Entry 5LMR (electron microscopy, 4.45 A resolution (low resolution: residue-level contacts below are approximate; hydrogen-bond / salt-bridge calls are withheld)); this record covers chains A and L of the 25 polymer chains in the assembly.

[Chain A]
Molecule: 16S rRNA
From: Thermus thermophilus HB8
Sequence (1522 nucleotides; numbered 0 to 1544 plus 21 insertion-coded residues; 44 numbers in that range are skipped by the numbering (no residue carries them; nothing is unmodelled there); the number before each row is that of its first residue; a row labelled like 189A-189L holds insertion residues (189A, then the next letters in order); numbering starts at 0):
     0 UUUGUUGGAGAGUUUGAUCCUGGCUCAGGGUGAACGCUGGCGGCGUGCCU
    50 AAGACAUGCAAGUCGUGCGGGCCG
    76 CGGGGUUUU
    88 ACUCCG
    96 UGGUCAGCGGCGGACGGGUGAGUAACGCGUGGGU
  129A G
   130 ACCUACCCGGAAGAGGGGGACAACCCGGGGAAACUCGGGCUAAUCCCCCA
   180 UGUGGACCCG
189A-189L CCCCUUGGGGUG
   190 UGUCCAAAGGGCUUU
   216 GCCCGCUUCCGGAUGGGCCCGCGUCCCAUCAGCUAGUUGGUGGGGUAAUG
   266 GCCCACCAAGGCGACGACGGGUAGCCGGUCUGAGAGGAUGGCCGGCCACA
   316 GGGGCACUGAGACACGGGCCCCACUCCUACGGGAGGCAGCAGUUAGGAAU
   366 CUUCCGCAAUGGGCGCAAGCCUGACGGAGCGACGCCGCUUGGAGGAAGAA
   416 GCCCUUCGGGGUGUAAACUCCUGA
   441 ACCCGGGACGAAACCCCC
   460 GA
   470 CGAGGGGA
   479 CUGACGGUACCGGGGUAA
   498 UAGCGCCGGCCAACUCCGUGCCAGCAGCCGCGGUAAUACGGAGGGCGCGA
   548 GCGUUACCCGGAUUCACUGGGCGUAAAGGGCGUGUAGGCGGCCUGGGGCG
   598 UCCCAUGUGAAAGACCACGGCUCAACCGUGGGGGAGCGUGGGAUACGCUC
   648 AGGCUAGACGGUGGGAGAGGGUGGUGGAAUUCCCGGAGUAGCGGUGAAAU
   698 GCGCAGAUACCGGGAGGAACGCCGAUGGCGAAGGCAGCCACCUGGUCCAC
   748 CCGUGACGCUGAGGCGCGAAAGCGUGGGGAGCAAACCGGAUUAGAUACCC
   798 GGGUAGUCCACGCCCUAAACGAUGCGCGCUAGGUCUCUGGGUCU
   848 CCUGGGGGCCGAAGCUAACGCGUUAAGCGCGCCGCCUGGGGAGUACGGCC
   898 GCAAGGCUGAAACUCAAAGGAAUUGACGGGGGCCCGCACAAGCGGUGGAG
   948 CAUGUGGUUUAAUUCGAAGCAACGCGAAGAACCUUACCAGGCCUUGACAU
   998 GCUA
 1001A G
  1002 GGAACCCGGGUGAAAGCCUGGGGUGCCCC
1030A-1030D GCGA
  1031 GGGGAGCCCUAGCACAGGUGCUGCAUGGCCGUCGUCAGCUCGUGCCGUGA
  1081 GGUGUUGGGUUAAGUCCCGCAACGAGCGCAACCCCCGCCGUUAGUUGCCA
  1131 GCGGUUCGGCCGGGCACUCUAACGGGACUGCCCGCG
  1168 AAAGCGGGAGGAAGGAGGGGACGACGUCUGGUCAGCAUGGCCCUUACGGC
  1218 CUGGGCGACACACGUGCUACAAUGCCCACUACAAAGCGAUGCCACCCGGC
  1268 AACGGGGAGCUAAUCGCAAAAAGGUGGGCCCAGUUCGGAUUGGGGUCUGC
  1318 AACCCGACCCCAUGAAGCCGGAAUCGCUAGUAAUCGCGGAUCAGCC
 1363A A
  1364 UGCCGCGGUGAAUACGUUCCCGGGCCUUGUACACACCGCCCGUCACGCCA
  1414 UGGGAGCGGGCUCUACCCGAAGUCGCCGG
1442A-1442B GA
  1443 GCCUA
  1452 C
  1456 GGGCAGGCGCCGAGGGUAGGGCCCGUGACUGGGGCGAAGUCGUAACAAGG
  1506 UAGCUGUACCGGAAGGUGCGGCUGGAUCACCUCCUUUCU
Not modelled in the structure: 0-4, 1543-1544

[Chain L]
Molecule: 30S ribosomal protein S12
From: Thermus thermophilus HB8
Reference sequence: Q5SHN3 (RS12_THET8); residues 4-135 here correspond to UniProt positions 1-132 (UniProt number = residue number - 3)
Amino-acid sequence (132 residues; numbered 4 to 135; the number before each row is that of its first residue):
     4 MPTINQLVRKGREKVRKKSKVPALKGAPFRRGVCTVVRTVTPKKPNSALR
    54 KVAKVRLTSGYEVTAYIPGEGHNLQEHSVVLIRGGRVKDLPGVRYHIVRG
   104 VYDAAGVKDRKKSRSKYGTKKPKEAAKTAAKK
Not modelled in the structure: 4, 129-135
Swiss-Prot annotation at these positions:
  - modified residue: Asp92 (3-methylthioaspartic acid)

[Chain A / chain L interface]
Contacting residue pairs (131):
  U24(A) - Lys23(L)
  A33(A) - Phe32(L)
  C34(A) - Phe32(L)
  C34(A) - Val101(L)
  C34(A) - Val104(L)
  G35(A) - Gly103(L)
  G35(A) - Val104(L)
  G35(A) - Ser118(L)
  G35(A) - Gly121(L)
  C36(A) - Arg117(L)
  C36(A) - Gly121(L)
  C36(A) - Thr122(L)
  C36(A) - Lys123(L)
  C36(A) - Lys124(L)
  U37(A) - Lys123(L)
  U37(A) - Lys124(L)
  C242(A) - Arg19(L)
  G302(A) - Lys17(L)
  G362(A) - Arg33(L)
  G362(A) - Arg34(L)
  G362(A) - Thr61(L)
  A363(A) - Gly29(L)
  A363(A) - Ala30(L)
  A363(A) - Pro31(L)
  A363(A) - Phe32(L)
  A363(A) - Arg33(L)
  A363(A) - Arg34(L)
  A363(A) - Thr61(L)
  A363(A) - Leu84(L)
  A364(A) - Tyr105(L)
  C501(A) - Arg117(L)
  C501(A) - Ser118(L)
  C501(A) - Lys124(L)
  G502(A) - Lys115(L)
  G502(A) - Ser116(L)
  G502(A) - Arg117(L)
  G502(A) - Ser118(L)
  G502(A) - Lys119(L)
  C503(A) - Ser116(L)
  C503(A) - Lys119(L)
  C518(A) - Pro48(L)
  C518(A) - Ser50(L)
  C519(A) - Ser50(L)
  C519(A) - Ala51(L)
  A520(A) - Ala51(L)
  A520(A) - Leu52(L)
  A520(A) - Glu73(L)
  G521(A) - Arg53(L)
  G521(A) - Lys54(L)
  G521(A) - Gly72(L)
  G521(A) - Glu73(L)
  C522(A) - Arg53(L)
  C522(A) - Tyr69(L)
  C522(A) - Pro71(L)
  C522(A) - Gly72(L)
  C522(A) - Glu73(L)
  C522(A) - Tyr120(L)
  A523(A) - Arg53(L)
  A523(A) - Val90(L)
  A523(A) - Lys91(L)
  A523(A) - Asp92(L)
  A523(A) - Lys119(L)
  G524(A) - Arg89(L)
  G524(A) - His99(L)
  C525(A) - Lys91(L)
  C526(A) - Lys91(L)
  G527(A) - Asn49(L)
  G527(A) - Asp92(L)
  C528(A) - Asn49(L)
  G529(A) - Asn49(L)
  G529(A) - Ser50(L)
  C536(A) - Glu73(L)
  G537(A) - Glu73(L)
  G537(A) - Arg113(L)
  G537(A) - Tyr120(L)
  G538(A) - Asp112(L)
  G538(A) - Arg113(L)
  G538(A) - Lys114(L)
  G538(A) - Lys115(L)
  A539(A) - Lys114(L)
  A539(A) - Lys115(L)
  G541(A) - Lys115(L)
  G550(A) - Lys119(L)
  U551(A) - Arg86(L)
  U551(A) - Lys119(L)
  U552(A) - Pro31(L)
  U552(A) - Phe32(L)
  U552(A) - Arg86(L)
  U552(A) - Gly87(L)
  A553(A) - Val24(L)
  A553(A) - Gly29(L)
  A553(A) - Pro31(L)
  C556(A) - Lys20(L)
  C562(A) - Arg15(L)
  C562(A) - Glu16(L)
  C562(A) - Val18(L)
  A563(A) - Arg15(L)
  C564(A) - Leu10(L)
  C564(A) - Arg15(L)
  G567(A) - Pro5(L)
  G567(A) - Arg15(L)
  G568(A) - Pro5(L)
  G585(A) - Asn8(L)
  C879(A) - Thr6(L)
  C880(A) - Thr6(L)
  C880(A) - Asn8(L)
  C880(A) - Gln9(L)
  C880(A) - Arg12(L)
  G881(A) - Gln9(L)
  G881(A) - Arg12(L)
  G881(A) - Lys13(L)
  C882(A) - Pro5(L)
  C882(A) - Gln9(L)
  C882(A) - Lys13(L)
  U884(A) - Arg15(L)
  A909(A) - Lys21(L)
  C910(A) - Arg97(L)
  U911(A) - Gly95(L)
  U911(A) - Arg97(L)
  C912(A) - Lys46(L)
  C912(A) - Pro94(L)
  C1411(A) - Val43(L)
  C1411(A) - Pro94(L)
  C1412(A) - Arg41(L)
  C1412(A) - Thr67(L)
  C1412(A) - Gly95(L)
  C1490(A) - Lys46(L)
  G1491(A) - Lys47(L)
  A1492(A) - Lys46(L)
  A1492(A) - Lys47(L)
  A1492(A) - Asn49(L)
Interface residues without a listed pair, chain A (64 interface residues in all): A32, C241, A303, G540, C555, C883, A913, A1413
Interface residues without a listed pair, chain L (72 interface residues in all): Pro25, Glu65, Gly74, Gly88, Arg102

[In short]
64 residues of chain A face 72 of chain L across their interface.
Here chain A is 16S rRNA and chain L is 30S ribosomal protein S12, both from Thermus thermophilus HB8. Entry
5LMR (Structure of bacterial 30S-IF1-IF3-mRNA-tRNA translation pre-initiation complex(state-2B)) was
determined by electron microscopy (same publication as 5LMN, 5LMO, 5LMP, 5LMQ, 5LMS, 5LMT, 5LMU and 5LMV).
